9CRQ - chains L and H of the 12 polymer chains in the assembly; structure by electron microscopy, 3.07 A resolution.

# Chain L (and H)
Protein: CRISPR type I-A cluster 2/Apern-associated protein Csa5-2
Organism: Saccharolobus solfataricus P2
Notes: chain H of this document is another copy of the same molecule, construct and numbering; everything in this record applies to it too
UniProt: Q97Y90 (CSA5B_SACS2); residues 1-150 here = UniProt positions 1-150
Sequence (150 residues; row label = number of the first residue in the row):
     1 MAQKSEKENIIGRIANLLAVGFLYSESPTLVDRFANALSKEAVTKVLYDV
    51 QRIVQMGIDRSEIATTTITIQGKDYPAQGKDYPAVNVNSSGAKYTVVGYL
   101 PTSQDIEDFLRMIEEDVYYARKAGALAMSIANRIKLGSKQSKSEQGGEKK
Unresolved in the structure: 1-4, 71-78, 146-150 (chain H: 1-5, 71-78, 145-150)

# How chain L and chain H interact
Residue-residue contacts - 12 pairs, chain L then chain H:
  Asp32(L) - Tyr48(H)  hydrogen bond
  Asp32(L) - Arg52(H)  salt bridge
  Tyr118(L) - Glu41(H)
  Ser129(L) - Thr102(H)
  Ser129(L) - Ser103(H)  hydrogen bond
  Ser129(L) - Ile106(H)
  Ile130(L) - Ser103(H)  hydrogen bond (backbone-side chain)
  Asn132(L) - Gln51(H)
  Arg133(L) - Thr102(H)  hydrogen bond
  Arg133(L) - Ser103(H)
  Arg133(L) - Gln104(H)
  Leu136(L) - Thr65(H)
Also at the interface, not in a pair above, chain L (14 interface residues in all): Pro28, Ala35, Lys122, Ala125, Leu126, Lys139, Gln140
Also at the interface, not in a pair above, chain H (14 interface residues in all): Gln55, Ile58, Tyr99, Leu100, Glu114

# In short
Chain L and chain H each contribute 14 residues to their interface; the contacts include 4 hydrogen bonds and
1 salt bridge. Polar contacts include Asp32(L)-Arg52(H), Asp32(L)-Tyr48(H) and Ser129(L)-Ser103(H).
Both chains are CRISPR type I-A cluster 2/Apern-associated protein Csa5-2 (Saccharolobus solfataricus P2).
Entry 9CRQ (Post-targeting aCascade Type IA CRISPR-Cas Surveillance Complexes) was determined by electron
microscopy.
